PDB entry 1A3E | X-ray diffraction, 1.85 A resolution | chains L and H of the 3 polymer chains in the assembly

[Chain L]
Protein: Alpha-thrombin (small subunit)
From: Homo sapiens
Notes: EC 3.4.21.5
Reference sequence: P00734 (THRB_HUMAN); residues 1-14 here correspond to UniProt positions 336-349 (UniProt number = residue number + 335)
Amino-acid sequence (36 residues; row label = number of the first residue in the row; a row labelled like 14A-14N holds insertion residues (14A, then the next letters in order)):
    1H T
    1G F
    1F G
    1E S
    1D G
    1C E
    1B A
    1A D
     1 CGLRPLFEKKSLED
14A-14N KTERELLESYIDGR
Not modelled in the structure: 1H, 1G, 1F, 1E, 1D, 1C, 14L-14N
UniProt features mapped onto this chain:
  - site: Arg14N (Cleavage)

[Chain H]
Protein: Alpha-thrombin (large subunit)
From: Homo sapiens
Notes: EC 3.4.21.5
Reference sequence: P00734 (THRB_HUMAN); the construct lacks a stretch of the UniProt sequence and is renumbered around it, so the offset changes along the chain: 16-37 = UniProt 364-385; 38-60 = UniProt 387-409; 61-77 = UniProt 419-435; 78-97 = UniProt 437-456; 7 more segments
Amino-acid sequence (259 residues; row label = number of the first residue in the row; note: 3 numbers in that range are skipped by the numbering (no residue carries them; nothing is unmodelled there); a row labelled like 60A-60I holds insertion residues (60A, then the next letters in order)):
    16 IVEGSDAEIGMSPWQVMLFRKS
   37A P
    38 QELLCGASLISDRWVLTAAHCLL
60A-60I YPPWDKNFT
    61 ENDLLVRIGKHSRTRYE
   77A R
    78 NIEKISMLEKIYIHPRYNWR
   97A E
    98 NLDRDIALMKLKKPVAFSDYIHPVCLPDRETA
129A-129C ASL
   130 LQAGYKGRVTGWGNLKET
147A-147F WTANVG
  149E K
   150 GQPSVLQVVNLPIVERPVCKDSTRIRITDNMFCA
  184A G
   184 YKP
186A-186D DEGK
   187 RGDACEGDSGGPFVMKSP
204A-204B FN
   205 NRWYQMGIVSWGE
   219 GC
  221A D
   221 RDGKYGFYTHVFRLKKWIQKVIDQFGE
Not modelled in the structure: 147A-147F, 246-247
Disulfides: Cys42-Cys58, Cys168-Cys182, Cys191-Cys220
Small-molecule neighbours: borolog2 (T16): His57, Tyr60A, Trp60D, Glu97A, Asn98, Leu99, Ala190, Cys191, Glu192, Gly193, Asp194, Ser195, Val213, Ser214, Trp215, Gly216, Glu217, Gly219, Cys220
UniProt features mapped onto this chain:
  - region: Ala183 to Val200 (High affinity receptor-binding region which is also known as the TP508 peptide)
  - active site (Charge relay system): His57, Asp102, Ser195
  - glycosylation: Asn60G (N-linked (GlcNAc...) (complex) asparagine)

[Interface between chain L and chain H]
Inter-chain disulfides: Cys1(L)-Cys122(H)
Contacting residue pairs - 55 pairs, chain L then chain H:
  Cys1(L) - Pro120(H)
  Cys1(L) - Cys122(H)  disulfide
  Cys1(L) - Arg206(H)  hydrogen bond (backbone-side chain)
  Asp1A(L) - His119(H)  salt bridge
  Asp1A(L) - Arg206(H)
  Ala1B(L) - Arg206(H)  hydrogen bond (backbone-side chain)
  Gly2(L) - Pro120(H)  hydrogen bond (backbone-backbone)
  Gly2(L) - Cys122(H)  hydrogen bond (backbone-side chain)
  Gly2(L) - Arg206(H)
  Gly2(L) - Trp207(H)  hydrogen bond (backbone-backbone)
  Leu3(L) - His119(H)  hydrogen bond (backbone-side chain)
  Leu3(L) - Asn205(H)
  Leu3(L) - Arg206(H)
  Arg4(L) - Gly25(H)
  Arg4(L) - Met26(H)  hydrogen bond (side chain-backbone)
  Arg4(L) - Pro28(H)
  Arg4(L) - Trp29(H)
  Arg4(L) - Arg137(H)
  Arg4(L) - Trp207(H)
  Pro5(L) - Ser115(H)
  Pro5(L) - Asp116(H)
  Pro5(L) - His119(H)
  Leu6(L) - Ile24(H)
  Leu6(L) - Asp116(H)
  Phe7(L) - Glu23(H)
  Phe7(L) - Ile24(H)
  Phe7(L) - Gly25(H)
  Phe7(L) - Met26(H)  hydrophobic
  Glu8(L) - Lys202(H)  salt bridge
  Glu8(L) - Asn205(H)
  Glu8(L) - Trp207(H)  hydrogen bond
  Asp14(L) - Glu23(H)
  Asp14(L) - Met26(H)
  Asp14(L) - Arg137(H)  salt bridge
  Asp14(L) - Trp207(H)
  Lys14A(L) - Glu23(H)  hydrogen bond (backbone-side chain)
  Thr14B(L) - Arg137(H)  hydrogen bond
  Thr14B(L) - Asn159(H)  hydrogen bond
  Glu14C(L) - Arg137(H)
  Glu14C(L) - Lys202(H)  salt bridge
  Glu14E(L) - Lys135(H)  salt bridge
  Glu14E(L) - Asn159(H)  hydrogen bond
  Glu14E(L) - Tyr184(H)  hydrogen bond
  Leu14F(L) - Lys135(H)
  Leu14F(L) - Gly136(H)
  Leu14F(L) - Asn159(H)
  Leu14F(L) - Trp207(H)  hydrophobic
  Ser14I(L) - Gly133(H)
  Ser14I(L) - Tyr134(H)
  Ser14I(L) - Lys135(H)  hydrogen bond (side chain-backbone)
  Tyr14J(L) - Tyr134(H)  hydrophobic
  Tyr14J(L) - Lys135(H)  hydrogen bond (side chain-backbone)
  Tyr14J(L) - Met201(H)
  Tyr14J(L) - Lys202(H)
  Ile14K(L) - Tyr134(H)
Other interface residues (no listed pair), chain L (20 interface residues in all): Leu14G
Other interface residues (no listed pair), chain H (27 interface residues in all): Tyr117, Val121, Leu129C, Pro204

[Summary]
The interface between chain L and chain H involves 20 residues on one side and 27 on the other, with 1
disulfide bond, 15 hydrogen bonds and 5 salt bridges. Polar pairs include Asp1A(L)-His119(H),
Glu8(L)-Lys202(H) and Glu14E(L)-Lys135(H). Bound to chain H: borolog2.
Chain L is Alpha-thrombin (small subunit) and chain H is Alpha-thrombin (large subunit), both from Homo
sapiens; the structure, Complex of human alpha-thrombin with the bifunctional boronate inhibitor BOROLOG2, was
determined by X-ray diffraction, deposited together with 1A3B.
